Entry 7N06 (electron microscopy, 2.20 A resolution); this record covers chains A and D of the 12 polymer chains in the assembly.

== Chain A (and D) ==
Molecule: Uridylate-specific endoribonuclease
Organism: Severe acute respiratory syndrome coronavirus 2
Notes: EC 3.1.-.-; chain D of this document is another copy of the same molecule, construct and numbering; everything in this record applies to it too
UniProt: P0DTD1 (R1AB_SARS2); residues 2-346 here correspond to UniProt positions 6453-6797 (UniProt number = residue number + 6451)
Sequence (378 residues; numbered -31 to 346; the number before each row is that of its first residue; numbers below 1 keep their minus sign (Met-31 is residue -31)):
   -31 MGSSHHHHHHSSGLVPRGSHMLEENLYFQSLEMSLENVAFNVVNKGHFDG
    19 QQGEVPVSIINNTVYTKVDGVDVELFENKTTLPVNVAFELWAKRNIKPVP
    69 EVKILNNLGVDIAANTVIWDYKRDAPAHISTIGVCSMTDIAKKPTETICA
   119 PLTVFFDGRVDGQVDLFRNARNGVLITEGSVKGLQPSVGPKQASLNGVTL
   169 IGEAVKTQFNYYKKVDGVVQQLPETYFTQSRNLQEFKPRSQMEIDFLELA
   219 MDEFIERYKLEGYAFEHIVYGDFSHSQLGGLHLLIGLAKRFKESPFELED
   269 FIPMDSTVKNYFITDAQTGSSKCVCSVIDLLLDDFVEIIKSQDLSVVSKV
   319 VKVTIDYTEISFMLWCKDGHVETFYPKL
Disordered / not traced: -31 to -1
Sequence notes: initiating methionine (-31); expression tag (-30 to 1)
Curated features (UniProtKB/Swiss-Prot):
  - active site: His235 (Proton donor), His250 (Proton acceptor), Lys290 (For uridylate-specific endoribonuclease nsp15 activity)
  - binding site (uracil): Lys290 to Ser294, Thr341 to Lys345
  - site: Lys290 (Transition state stabilizer), Ser294 (Uracil recognition site)
From the paper describing this entry:
  - binding site for the 3-nt RNA strand: Trp333
  - conformationally variable residues (side-chain flip): Ser294
  - binding site for the 3-nt RNA strand: Asp17
  - binding site for the 3-nt RNA strand: His250, Lys290 (from molecular simulation)
  - mutagenesis - H15A, S294A, Y343A: abolished catalytic activity
  - specificity-determining residues: Asn278, Ser294
  - mutagenesis - K13A (2-fold), N278A (2-fold), W333A (2-fold): decreased catalytic activity
  - mutagenesis - C291A: unchanged catalytic activity
  - mutagenesis - D17S (2-fold): increased catalytic activity

== How chain A and chain D interact ==
Contacting residue pairs - 40 pairs, chain A then chain D:
  Glu0(A) - Glu22(D)
  Met1(A) - Glu4(D)
  Met1(A) - Glu22(D)  hydrogen bond (backbone-side chain)
  Ser2(A) - Ser2(D)
  Ser2(A) - Glu4(D)
  Ser2(A) - Glu22(D)
  Leu3(A) - Glu4(D)  hydrogen bond (backbone-side chain)
  Glu4(A) - Met1(D)
  Glu4(A) - Ser2(D)
  Glu4(A) - Leu3(D)  hydrogen bond (side chain-backbone)
  Glu22(A) - Glu0(D)
  Glu22(A) - Met1(D)  hydrogen bond (side chain-backbone)
  Glu22(A) - Ser2(D)
  Pro24(A) - Ser104(D)
  Pro24(A) - Met105(D)  hydrophobic
  Val25(A) - Asn53(D)  hydrogen bond (backbone-side chain)
  Val25(A) - Met105(D)
  Ser26(A) - Pro51(D)
  Ser26(A) - Asn53(D)
  Ser26(A) - Val54(D)
  Ser26(A) - Met105(D)
  Ile27(A) - Ile27(D)  hydrophobic
  Ile27(A) - Pro51(D)
  Ile27(A) - Val52(D)
  Ile27(A) - Asn53(D)  hydrogen bond (backbone-side chain)
  Ile28(A) - Pro51(D)  hydrophobic
  Lys35(A) - Met105(D)
  Pro51(A) - Ser26(D)
  Pro51(A) - Ile27(D)
  Val52(A) - Ile27(D)
  Asn53(A) - Val25(D)  hydrogen bond (side chain-backbone)
  Asn53(A) - Ser26(D)
  Asn53(A) - Ile27(D)  hydrogen bond (side chain-backbone)
  Val54(A) - Ser26(D)
  Ser104(A) - Pro24(D)
  Ser104(A) - Lys35(D)
  Met105(A) - Pro24(D)  hydrophobic
  Met105(A) - Val25(D)
  Met105(A) - Ser26(D)
  Met105(A) - Lys35(D)
Interface residues without a listed pair, chain A (19 interface residues in all): Asp40
Interface residues without a listed pair, chain D (18 interface residues in all): Asp40

== In short ==
The interface between chain A and chain D involves 19 residues on one side and 18 on the other, with 8
hydrogen bonds. Polar contacts include Met1(A)-Glu22(D), Leu3(A)-Glu4(D) and Val25(A)-Asn53(D). From the
paper: a binding site for the 3-nt RNA strand at Trp333(A), Asp17(A) and His250(A) among others; H15A, S294A
and Y343A of chain A abolish catalytic activity; 8 substitutions were tested in all.
Both chains are Uridylate-specific endoribonuclease (Severe acute respiratory syndrome coronavirus 2). Entry
7N06 (SARS-CoV-2 Nsp15 endoribonuclease post-cleavage state) was determined by electron microscopy (same
publication as 7N33).
